6WHX - chains A and B of the 4 polymer chains in the assembly; structure by electron microscopy, 4.09 A resolution (low resolution: residue-level contacts below are approximate; hydrogen-bond / salt-bridge calls are withheld).

[Chain A]
Name: Ionotropic glutamate receptor , NMDA receptor GluN1b
Source organism: Rattus norvegicus
Sequence (959 residues; each row starts with the number of its first residue):
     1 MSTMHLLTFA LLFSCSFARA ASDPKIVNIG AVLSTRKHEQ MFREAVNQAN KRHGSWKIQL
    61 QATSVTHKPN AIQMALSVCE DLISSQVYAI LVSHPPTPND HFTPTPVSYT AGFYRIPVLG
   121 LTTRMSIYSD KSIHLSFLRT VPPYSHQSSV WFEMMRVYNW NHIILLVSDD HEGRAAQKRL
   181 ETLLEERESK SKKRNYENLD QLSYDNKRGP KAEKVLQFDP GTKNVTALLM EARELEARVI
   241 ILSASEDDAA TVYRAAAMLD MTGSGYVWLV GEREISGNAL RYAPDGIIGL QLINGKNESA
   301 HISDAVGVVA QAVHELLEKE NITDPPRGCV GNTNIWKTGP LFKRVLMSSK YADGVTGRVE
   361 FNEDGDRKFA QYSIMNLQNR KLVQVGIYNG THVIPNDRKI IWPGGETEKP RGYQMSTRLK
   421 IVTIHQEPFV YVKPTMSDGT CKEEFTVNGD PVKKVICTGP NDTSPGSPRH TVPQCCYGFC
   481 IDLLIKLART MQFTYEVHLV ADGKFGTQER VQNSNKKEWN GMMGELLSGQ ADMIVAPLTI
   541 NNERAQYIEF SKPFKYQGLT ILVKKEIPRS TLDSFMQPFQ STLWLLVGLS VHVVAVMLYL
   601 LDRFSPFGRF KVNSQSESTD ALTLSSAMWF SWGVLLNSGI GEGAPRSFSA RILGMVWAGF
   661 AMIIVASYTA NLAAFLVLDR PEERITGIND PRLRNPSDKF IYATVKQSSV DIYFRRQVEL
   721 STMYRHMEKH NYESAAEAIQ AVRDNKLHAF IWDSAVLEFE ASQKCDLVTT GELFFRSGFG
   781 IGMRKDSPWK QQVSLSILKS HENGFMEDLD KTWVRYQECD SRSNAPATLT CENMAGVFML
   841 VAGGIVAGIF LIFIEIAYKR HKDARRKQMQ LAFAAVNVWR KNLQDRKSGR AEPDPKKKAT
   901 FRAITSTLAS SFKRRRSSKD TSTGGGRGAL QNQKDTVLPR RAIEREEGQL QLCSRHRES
Not modelled in the structure: 1-24, 53-57, 95-102, 191-207, 606-622, 863-959
Disulfides: Cys79-Cys329, Cys457-Cys476, Cys765-Cys819
Covalent attachments: N-acetylglucosamine (NAG) linked to Asn159

[Chain B]
Name: Ionotropic glutamate receptor , NMDA receptor GluN2B
Source organism: Rattus norvegicus
Sequence (883 residues; row label = number of the first residue in the row; numbers below 1 keep their minus sign (Met-30 is residue -30)):
   -30 MGTMRLFLLA VLFLFSFARA TGWSHPQFEK GGGSGGGSGG SAWSHPQFEK GALVPRGRSQ
    30 KSPPSIGIAV ILVGTSDEVA IKDAHEKDDF HHLSVVPRVE LVAMNETDPK SIITRICDLM
    90 SDRKIQGVVF ADDTDQEAIA QILDFISAQT LTPILGIHGG SSMIMADKDE SSMFFQFGPS
   150 IEQQASVMLN IMEEYDWYIF SIVTTYFPGY QDFVNKIRST IENSFVGWEL EEVLLLDMSL
   210 DDGDSKIQNQ LKKLQSPIIL LYCTKEEATY IFEVANSVGL TGYGYTWIVP SLVAGDTDTV
   270 PSEFPTGLIS VSYDEWDYGL PARVRDGIAI ITTAASDMLS EHSFIPEPKS SCYNTHEKRI
   330 YQSNMLNRYL INVTFEGRDL SFSEDGYQMH PKLVIILLNK ERKWERVGKW KDKSLQMKYY
   390 VWPRMCPETE EQEDDHLSIV TLEEAPFVIV ESVDPLSGTC MRNTVPCQKR IISENKTDEE
   450 PGYIKKCCKG FCIDILKKIS KSVKFTYDLY LVTNGKHGKK INGTWNGMIG EVVMKRAYMA
   510 VGSLTINEER SEVVDFSVPF IETGISVMVS RSNGTVSPSA FLEPFSACVW VMMFVMLLIV
   570 SAVAVFVFEY FSPVGYNRSL ADGREPGGPS FTIGKAIWLL WGLVFNNSVP VQNPKGTTSK
   630 IMVSVWAFFA VIFLASYTAN LAAFMIQEEY VDQVSGLSDK KFQRPNDFSP PFRFGTVPNG
   690 STERNIRNNY AEMHAYMGKF NQRGVDDALL SLKTGKLDAF IYDAAVLNYM AGRDEGCKLV
   750 TIGSGKVFAS TGYGIAIQKD SGWKRQVDLA ILQLFGDGEM EELEALWLTG ICHNEKNEVM
   810 SSQLDIDNMA GVFYMLGAAM ALSLITFISE HLFYWQFRHS FMG
Not modelled in the structure: -30 to 33, 395-402, 580-599, 846-852
Disulfides: Cys86-Cys321, Cys429-Cys456, Cys436-Cys457, Cys746-Cys801
Small-molecule neighbours: QGP ((2S)-2-amino-3-[2',4'-dichloro-4-hydroxy-5-(phosphonomethyl)biphenyl-3-yl]propanoic acid): Glu413, Ala414, Pro415, His486, Ser512, Leu513, Thr514, Arg519, Asn688, Gly689, Ser690, Thr691, Glu692, Tyr731, Asp732, Val735, Tyr762

[Chain A / chain B interface]
Pairs across the interface (88; chain A residue first):
  Asn70(A) with Cys321(B); Tyr322(B); Asn323(B); Thr324(B)
  Ile72(A) with Cys321(B); Tyr322(B)
  Ala75(A) with Phe114(B)
  Thr105(A) with Phe114(B)
  Pro106(A) with Phe114(B)
  Phe113(A) with Asp77(B); Pro78(B); Gln105(B); Ala107(B)
  Tyr114(A) with Asp77(B)
  Lys131(A) with Pro177(B)
  Ser132(A) with Gln110(B); Phe176(B); Pro177(B)
  Ile133(A) with Gln110(B)
  His134(A) with Gln110(B)
  His171(A) with Asp136(B)
  Lys178(A) with Gln180(B)
  Cys329(A) with Asp77(B); Lys79(B)
  Thr333(A) with Thr76(B); Asp77(B)
  Ser348(A) with Leu209(B)
  Arg510(A) with Phe194(B); Asp423(B); Leu425(B); Ser426(B)
  Asn515(A) with Asn192(B); Ser193(B)
  Lys516(A) with Asn192(B)
  Gln577(A) with Ser811(B)
  Pro578(A) with Gln812(B)
  Phe579(A) with Gln812(B)
  Gln580(A) with Leu813(B)
  Thr582(A) with Leu813(B); Ile815(B)
  Leu583(A) with Phe822(B)
  Leu586(A) with Phe822(B)
  Ser590(A) with Leu825(B)
  Met597(A) with Ser832(B); Leu833(B)
  Leu601(A) with Ser832(B); Phe836(B)
  Phe604(A) with His840(B)
  Ser605(A) with His840(B)
  Phe630(A) with Val618(B)
  Asn637(A) with Asn615(B); Asn616(B); Ser617(B)
  Ser638(A) with Ser617(B)
  Gly641(A) with Pro619(B)
  Gly643(A) with Pro619(B)
  Ser649(A) with Ser832(B); Thr835(B)
  Arg651(A) with Trp607(B)
  Met655(A) with Ile606(B); Trp607(B); Trp610(B)
  Val656(A) with Ala828(B)
  Gly659(A) with Phe614(B)
  Phe660(A) with Val821(B); Phe822(B)
  Met662(A) with Phe614(B); Leu643(B)
  Ile663(A) with Phe550(B); Tyr646(B)
  Ala666(A) with Thr647(B)
  Thr669(A) with Thr647(B)
  Ala670(A) with Leu650(B); Ala651(B)
  Asn671(A) with Ser810(B); Gln812(B)
  Ala674(A) with Met654(B); Ile655(B); Met809(B)
  Leu678(A) with Ile655(B); Glu807(B)
  Pro691(A) with Ile800(B)
  Asn695(A) with Arg742(B); Glu744(B); Ile800(B)
  Pro696(A) with Glu744(B)
  Ser697(A) with Glu744(B)
  Glu719(A) with Leu795(B)
Also at the interface, not in a pair above, chain A (72 interface residues in all): Leu76, Ile127, Arg174, Val330, Arg344, Lys517, Val593, Val634, Gly639, Glu642, Leu653, Trp657, Ala658, Ile664, Ser667, Ala673, Phe675
Also at the interface, not in a pair above, chain B (70 interface residues in all): Glu75, Ser80, Ile82, Gln118, Met134, Asp138, Val613, Val808, Met818, Met829

[Summary]
Chain A and chain B form an interface of 72 and 70 residues respectively. Ligands of chain B: compound QGP.
Covalently linked N-acetylglucosamine: at Asn159(A).
Chain A is Ionotropic glutamate receptor , NMDA receptor GluN1b and chain B is Ionotropic glutamate receptor ,
NMDA receptor GluN2B, both from Rattus norvegicus; the structure, GluN1b-GluN2B NMDA receptor in complex with
GluN2B antagonist SDZ 220-040, class 2, was determined by electron microscopy (same publication as 6USU, 6USV,
6WHR, 6WHS, 6WHT, 6WHU and 5 further entries).
